Entry 1SQ6 (X-ray diffraction, 2.40 A resolution); this record covers chain A.

Chain A:
Molecule: uridine phosphorylase, putative
Source organism: Plasmodium falciparum
Notes: EC 2.4.2.3
UniProtKB: Q8I3X4 (Q8I3X4_PLAF7); residues 9-253 here correspond to UniProt positions 1-245 (UniProt number = residue number - 8)
Sequence (253 residues; each row starts with the number of its first residue):
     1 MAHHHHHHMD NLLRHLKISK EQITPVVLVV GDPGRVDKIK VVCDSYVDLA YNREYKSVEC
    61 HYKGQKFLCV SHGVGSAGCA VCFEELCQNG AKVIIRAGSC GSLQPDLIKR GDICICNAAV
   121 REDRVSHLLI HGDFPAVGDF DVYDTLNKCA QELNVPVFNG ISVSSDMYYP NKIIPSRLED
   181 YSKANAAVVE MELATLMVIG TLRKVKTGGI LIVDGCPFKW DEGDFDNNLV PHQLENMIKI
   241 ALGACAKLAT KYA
Disordered / not traced: 1-11, 216-231, 253
Construct notes: cloning artifact (1-8); modified residue (9, 167, 191, 197, 237)
Modified positions: Mse1, Mse9 (selenomethionine); Mse167, Mse191, Mse197, Mse237 (selenomethionine; parent Met)
Swiss-Prot annotation at these positions:
  - active site: Asp214 (Proton donor)
  - binding site (a purine D-ribonucleoside): His15, Mse191, Glu192
  - binding site (phosphate): Gly31 to Arg35, Arg53, Arg96 to Ser99
Reported in the primary citation:
  - conformationally variable residues (order/disorder transition, side-chain flip): Asp214, Cys216 to Pro231
  - binding site for sulfate ion: Gly31, Arg53, Arg96, Ser99

In short:
Curated annotation (UniProt) lists active-site residue Asp214, 3 purine D-ribonucleoside-binding residues and
10 phosphate-binding residues. From the paper: a binding site for sulfate ion at Gly31, Arg53 and Arg96 among
others; conformational variability at Asp214 and Cys216.
Chain A is uridine phosphorylase, putative (Plasmodium falciparum); the structure, Plasmodium falciparum
homolog of Uridine phosphorylase/Purine nucleoside phosphorylase, was determined by X-ray diffraction,
deposited together with 2BSX.
